7YVQ - chains F and G of the 8 polymer chains in the assembly; structure by electron microscopy, 3.18 A resolution.

# Chain F (and G)
Protein: ADP-ribosylating binary toxin binding subunit CdtB
Source organism: Clostridioides difficile
Notes: chain G of this document is another copy of the same molecule, construct and numbering; everything in this record applies to it too
UniProtKB: A8DS70 (A8DS70_CLODI); residue numbers follow UniProt; this construct covers 202-876
Amino-acid sequence (675 residues; row label = number of the first residue in the row):
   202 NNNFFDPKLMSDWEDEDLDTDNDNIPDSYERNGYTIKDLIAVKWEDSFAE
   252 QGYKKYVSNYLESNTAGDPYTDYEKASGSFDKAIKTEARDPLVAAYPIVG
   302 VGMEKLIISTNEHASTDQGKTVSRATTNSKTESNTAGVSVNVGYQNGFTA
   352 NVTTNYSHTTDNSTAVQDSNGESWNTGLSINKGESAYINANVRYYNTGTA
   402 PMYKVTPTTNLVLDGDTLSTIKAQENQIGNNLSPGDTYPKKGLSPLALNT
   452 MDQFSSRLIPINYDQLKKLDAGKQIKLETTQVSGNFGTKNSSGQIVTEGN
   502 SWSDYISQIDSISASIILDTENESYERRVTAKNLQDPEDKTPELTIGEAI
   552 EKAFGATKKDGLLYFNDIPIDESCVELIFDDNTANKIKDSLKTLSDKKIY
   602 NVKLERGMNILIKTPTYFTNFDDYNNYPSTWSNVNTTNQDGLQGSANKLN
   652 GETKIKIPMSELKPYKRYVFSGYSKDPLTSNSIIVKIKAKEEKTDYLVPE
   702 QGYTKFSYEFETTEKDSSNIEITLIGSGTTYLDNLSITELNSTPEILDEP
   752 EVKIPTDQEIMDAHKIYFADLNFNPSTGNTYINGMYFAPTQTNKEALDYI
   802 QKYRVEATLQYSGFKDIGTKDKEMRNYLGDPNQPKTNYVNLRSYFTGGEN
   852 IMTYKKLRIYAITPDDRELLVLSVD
Not modelled in the structure: 202-216, 332-363, 743-876
Bound ions: Ca2+ site 1: Asp220, Asp222, Asp224, Ile226, Glu231; Ca2+ site 2: Asp222, Asp224, Glu231, Asn260, Glu263, Asp273; Ca2+ site 3: Asn621, Asp623, Ser646, Asp734
Reported in the primary citation:
  - mutagenesis - F774G, F774L: decreased binding to di-heptamer

# How chain F and chain G interact
Contacting residue pairs - 114 pairs, chain F then chain G:
  Ile237(F) with Glu539(G)
  Lys238(F) with Glu539(G)
  Asp239(F) with Tyr261(G); Leu262(G); Glu539(G), hydrogen bond (backbone-side chain)
  Leu240(F) with Thr221(G); Leu262(G), hydrophobic
  Gln252(F) with Pro538(G)
  Gly253(F) with Pro538(G)
  Tyr254(F) with Pro538(G), hydrophobic; Glu539(G), hydrogen bond
  Asp282(F) with Gln509(G)
  Lys283(F) with Glu263(G), salt bridge; Gln509(G); Ser512(G), hydrogen bond (backbone-side chain); Ile513(G)
  Ala284(F) with Ser508(G); Ser512(G)
  Arg290(F) with Asp537(G), salt bridge
  Lys306(F) with Asp417(G), salt bridge
  Ile308(F) with Asp417(G)
  Ile309(F) with Asn463(G)
  Ser310(F) with Asn463(G), hydrogen bond
  Thr311(F) with Lys383(G); Gly384(G), hydrogen bond (backbone-backbone)
  Asn312(F) with Asn382(G)
  Glu313(F) with Asn382(G); Lys383(G), hydrogen bond (backbone-backbone)
  His314(F) with Ser380(G), hydrogen bond; Ile381(G)
  Ala315(F) with Ser380(G); Ile381(G), hydrogen bond (backbone-backbone)
  Ser316(F) with Leu379(G); Ser380(G)
  Thr317(F) with Gly378(G); Leu379(G), hydrogen bond (backbone-backbone)
  Asp318(F) with Thr377(G); Gly378(G)
  Gln319(F) with Asn376(G); Thr377(G), hydrogen bond (backbone-backbone)
  Gly320(F) with Trp375(G); Asn376(G)
  Lys321(F) with Ser374(G); Trp375(G), hydrogen bond (backbone-backbone)
  Thr322(F) with Glu373(G)
  Val323(F) with Gly372(G); Glu373(G), hydrogen bond (backbone-backbone)
  Ser324(F) with Asn371(G)
  Arg325(F) with Ser370(G); Asn371(G), hydrogen bond (backbone-backbone)
  Ala326(F) with Gln368(G); Asp369(G); Ser370(G)
  Thr327(F) with Val367(G); Gln368(G); Asp369(G), hydrogen bond (backbone-backbone)
  Thr328(F) with Val367(G)
  Asn329(F) with Thr365(G); Ala366(G); Val367(G), hydrogen bond (backbone-backbone)
  Ser330(F) with Thr365(G)
  Lys331(F) with Ser364(G); Thr365(G), hydrogen bond (backbone-backbone)
  Asn390(F) with Thr418(G)
  Asn392(F) with Thr418(G)
  Tyr404(F) with Ser504(G); Asp505(G)
  Glu426(F) with Lys423(G), salt bridge; Gln454(G)
  Asn427(F) with Thr421(G); Lys423(G); Met452(G)
  Ile429(F) with Gln482(G), hydrogen bond (backbone-side chain)
  Gly430(F) with Gln482(G)
  Asn431(F) with Gln482(G), hydrogen bond; Ser484(G), hydrogen bond; Ser504(G)
  Asn432(F) with Ser504(G), hydrogen bond (side chain-backbone); Ile507(G); Ser508(G)
  Ser434(F) with Ser508(G), hydrogen bond
  Tyr439(F) with Thr481(G); Gln482(G), hydrogen bond
  Leu444(F) with Glu479(G); Thr480(G)
  Ser445(F) with Asn411(G), hydrogen bond (backbone-side chain); Val413(G); Thr418(G); Glu479(G), hydrogen bond (backbone-side chain)
  Pro446(F) with Asn411(G); Thr418(G), hydrogen bond (backbone-side chain)
  Leu447(F) with Thr421(G)
  Ala448(F) with Thr418(G); Thr421(G), hydrogen bond (backbone-side chain)
  Asn450(F) with Leu419(G); Ser420(G)
  Gln454(F) with Gln454(G)
  Phe455(F) with Asp453(G); Gln454(G); Phe455(G), hydrophobic
  Ser456(F) with Asp453(G)
  Ser457(F) with Arg458(G)
  Lys490(F) with Glu263(G), salt bridge; Gln509(G), hydrogen bond
  Ser493(F) with Ser264(G); Asn265(G); Thr272(G)
  Gly494(F) with Asn265(G)
  Gln495(F) with Pro270(G), hydrogen bond (side chain-backbone); Tyr506(G)
  Ile496(F) with Asp505(G); Tyr506(G), hydrogen bond (backbone-side chain); Gln509(G)
  Thr498(F) with Asp505(G), hydrogen bond
Interface residues without a listed pair, chain F (68 interface residues in all): Pro440, Thr451, Leu459, Ser492, Val497
Interface residues without a listed pair, chain G (64 interface residues in all): Thr409, Gly416, Ile422, Val483, Thr489

# Overview
Chain F and chain G form an interface of 68 and 64 residues respectively, with 30 hydrogen bonds and 5 salt
bridges. Polar pairs include Lys283(F)-Glu263(G), Arg290(F)-Asp537(G) and Lys306(F)-Asp417(G). Asp220(F),
Asp222(F), Asp224(F), Ile226(F) and Glu231(F) form the Ca2+ site 1. From the paper: F774G and F774L of chain F
reduce binding to di-heptamer.
Both chains are ADP-ribosylating binary toxin binding subunit CdtB (Clostridioides difficile). Entry 7YVQ
(Complex structure of Clostridioides difficile binary toxin folded CDTa-bound CDTb-pore (short)) was
determined by electron microscopy (same publication as 7VNJ, 7VNN and 7YVS).
